PDB entry 2WK6 | X-ray diffraction, 2.50 A resolution | chains A and B

[Chain A (and B)]
Protein: Thymidine phosphorylase
Organism: Homo sapiens
Notes: EC 2.4.2.4; chain B of this document is another copy of the same molecule, construct and numbering; everything in this record applies to it too
UniProtKB: P19971 (TYPH_HUMAN); numbering as in UniProt (aligned over 1-482)
Sequence (482 residues; each row starts with the number of its first residue):
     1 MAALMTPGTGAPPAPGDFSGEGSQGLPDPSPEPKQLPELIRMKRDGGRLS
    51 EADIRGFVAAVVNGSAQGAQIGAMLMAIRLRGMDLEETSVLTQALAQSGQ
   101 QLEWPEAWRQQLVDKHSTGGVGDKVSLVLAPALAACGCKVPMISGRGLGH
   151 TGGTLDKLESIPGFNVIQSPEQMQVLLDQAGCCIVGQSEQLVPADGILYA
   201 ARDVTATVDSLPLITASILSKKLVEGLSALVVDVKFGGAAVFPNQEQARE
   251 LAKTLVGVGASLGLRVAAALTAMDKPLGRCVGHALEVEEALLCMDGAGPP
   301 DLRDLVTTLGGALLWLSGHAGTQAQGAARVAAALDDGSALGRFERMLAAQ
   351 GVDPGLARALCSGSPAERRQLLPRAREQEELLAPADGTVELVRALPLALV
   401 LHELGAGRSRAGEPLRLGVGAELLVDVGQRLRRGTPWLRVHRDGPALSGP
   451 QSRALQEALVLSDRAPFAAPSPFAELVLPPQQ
Unresolved in the structure: 1-34, 482
Small-molecule neighbours: 5-iodouracil (IUR): His-116, Ser-117, Thr-118, Leu-148, Tyr-199, Arg-202, Val-208, Leu-213, Ile-214, Ser-217, Ile-218, Lys-221, Val-241
What the authors report for this chain:
  - binding site for 5-iodouracil: His-116, Ser-117, Leu-148, Arg-202, Val-208, Ile-214, Ser-217, Lys-221, Val-241
  - contacts within the chain: His-150/Ala-239 (hydrogen bond)
  - catalytic residues: His-116
  - mutagenesis - K115E, H116F, H116K, Y199A, R202E, R202S, S217G: abolished catalytic activity
  - mutagenesis - K115A, Y199F, Y199L, I214A: decreased catalytic activity

[Chain A / chain B interface]
Contacting residue pairs - 60 pairs, chain A then chain B:
  Gln-35(A) / Ser-409(B)
  Pro-37(A) / Val-204(B)
  Pro-37(A) / Ala-206(B)
  Pro-37(A) / Ser-409(B)
  Ile-40(A) / Met-76(B)  hydrophobic
  Ile-40(A) / Thr-205(B)
  Arg-41(A) / Ala-206(B)
  Arg-44(A) / Met-76(B)
  Arg-44(A) / Arg-79(B)
  Arg-44(A) / Leu-80(B)
  Arg-44(A) / Ala-206(B)  hydrogen bond (side chain-backbone)
  Arg-44(A) / Asp-209(B)  salt bridge
  Ser-65(A) / Arg-410(B)  hydrogen bond
  Gln-67(A) / Val-204(B)
  Gln-67(A) / Arg-410(B)
  Gln-67(A) / Ala-411(B)  hydrogen bond (side chain-backbone)
  Gly-68(A) / Gly-68(B)
  Gly-68(A) / Ala-69(B)  hydrogen bond (backbone-backbone)
  Ala-69(A) / Gly-68(B)  hydrogen bond (backbone-backbone)
  Ala-69(A) / Ala-69(B)
  Ala-69(A) / Gly-72(B)
  Ala-69(A) / Ala-201(B)  hydrophobic
  Ala-69(A) / Thr-205(B)
  Gln-70(A) / Val-204(B)  hydrogen bond (side chain-backbone)
  Gln-70(A) / Thr-205(B)
  Gln-70(A) / Ser-409(B)  hydrogen bond (side chain-backbone)
  Gly-72(A) / Ala-69(B)
  Gly-72(A) / Gly-72(B)
  Gly-72(A) / Ala-73(B)
  Ala-73(A) / Gly-72(B)
  Ala-73(A) / Ala-73(B)
  Ala-73(A) / Met-76(B)
  Ala-73(A) / Thr-205(B)
  Met-76(A) / Arg-44(B)
  Met-76(A) / Ala-73(B)
  Met-76(A) / Met-76(B)  hydrophobic
  Met-76(A) / Ala-77(B)
  Ala-77(A) / Met-76(B)
  Arg-79(A) / Arg-44(B)
  Leu-80(A) / Arg-44(B)
  Leu-80(A) / Leu-80(B)  hydrophobic
  Ala-201(A) / Ala-69(B)  hydrophobic
  Val-204(A) / Pro-37(B)
  Val-204(A) / Gln-67(B)
  Val-204(A) / Gln-70(B)  hydrogen bond (backbone-side chain)
  Thr-205(A) / Ile-40(B)
  Thr-205(A) / Ala-69(B)
  Thr-205(A) / Gln-70(B)
  Thr-205(A) / Ala-73(B)
  Ala-206(A) / Pro-37(B)
  Ala-206(A) / Ile-40(B)  hydrophobic
  Ala-206(A) / Arg-41(B)
  Ala-206(A) / Arg-44(B)  hydrogen bond (backbone-side chain)
  Asp-209(A) / Arg-44(B)  salt bridge
  Ser-409(A) / Gln-35(B)  hydrogen bond
  Ser-409(A) / Pro-37(B)
  Ser-409(A) / Gln-70(B)  hydrogen bond (backbone-side chain)
  Arg-410(A) / Ser-65(B)
  Arg-410(A) / Gln-67(B)
  Ala-411(A) / Gln-67(B)  hydrogen bond (backbone-side chain)
Also at the interface, not in a pair above, chain A (27 interface residues in all): Asp-45, Ala-66, Arg-81
Also at the interface, not in a pair above, chain B (27 interface residues in all): Leu-36, Asp-45, Arg-81

[Overview]
Chain A and chain B each contribute 27 residues to their interface, with 12 hydrogen bonds and 2 salt bridges.
Polar contacts include Arg-44(A)/Asp-209(B), Arg-44(A)/Ala-206(B) and Ser-65(A)/Arg-410(B). Chain A binds
5-iodouracil. The paper reports the catalytic residue His-116(A); K115E, H116F and H116K of chain A, among
others, abolish catalytic activity; 11 substitutions were tested in all.
Chain A and chain B are both Thymidine phosphorylase (Homo sapiens); the structure, Structural features of
native human thymidine phosphorylase and in complex with 5-iodouracil, was determined by X-ray diffraction
(same publication as 2WK5).
